4P4O - chains A and F of the 4 polymer chains in the assembly; structure by X-ray diffraction, 2.30 A resolution.

# Chain A
Name: DNA polymerase beta
From: Leishmania infantum
UniProt: Q9U6N3 (Q9U6N3_LEIIN); numbering as in UniProt (aligned over 1-376)
Amino-acid sequence (378 residues; numbered -1 to 376; the number before each row is that of its first residue; numbers below 1 keep their minus sign (Gly-1 is residue -1)):
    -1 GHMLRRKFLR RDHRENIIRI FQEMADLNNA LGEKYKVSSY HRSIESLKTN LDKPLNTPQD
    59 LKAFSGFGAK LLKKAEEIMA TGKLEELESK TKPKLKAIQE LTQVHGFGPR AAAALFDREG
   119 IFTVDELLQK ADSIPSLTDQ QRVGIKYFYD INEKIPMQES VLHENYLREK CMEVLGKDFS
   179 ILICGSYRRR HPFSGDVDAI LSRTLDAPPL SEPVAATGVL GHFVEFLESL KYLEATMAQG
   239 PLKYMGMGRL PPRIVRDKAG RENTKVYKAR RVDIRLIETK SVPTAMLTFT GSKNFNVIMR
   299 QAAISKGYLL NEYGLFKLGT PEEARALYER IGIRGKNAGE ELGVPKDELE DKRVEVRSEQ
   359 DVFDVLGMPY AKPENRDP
Disordered / not traced: -1 to 19, 40-67, 74-88, 253-260
Sequence notes: expression tag (-1 to 0)
Ion coordination: Na+: Thr100, Val102, Phe105 (shared with 1 residue of chain E); Mg2+: Asp194, Asp196 (together with 2',3'-dideoxy-thymidine-5'-triphosphate)
Small-molecule neighbours: 2',3'-dideoxy-thymidine-5'-triphosphate (D3T): Gly183, Ser184, Arg187, Ser192, Gly193, Asp194, Asp196, Thr286, Phe287, Thr288, Gly289, Ser290, Lys291, Asn294
From the paper describing this entry:
  - catalytic residues: Asp194, Asp196, Asp271
  - Mg2+ coordination: Asp196
  - binding site for the 11-nt DNA strand (chain F): Val295, Arg298, Asn335, Ala336, Glu338
  - binding site for 2',3'-dideoxy-thymidine-5'-triphosphate: Lys291
  - contacts within the chain: Asn309-Glu338

# Chain F
Molecule: 11-nt DNA strand
Sequence (11 nucleotides; numbered 1 to 11; the number before each row is that of its first residue):
     1 CGGCAATACT G
Disordered / not traced: 1
Ion coordination: Na+ near DT10 (its only coordinating residue here)

# Interface between chain A and chain F
Contacting residue pairs (33):
  Tyr33(A) with DC4(F), stacking on the base; DA5(F), phosphate contact
  Thr136(A) with DG11(F), sugar contact
  Ala236(A) with DC9(F), phosphate contact; DT10(F), phosphate contact
  Gln237(A) with DC9(F), hydrogen bond to the phosphate; DT10(F), hydrogen bond to the phosphate
  Gly238(A) with DC9(F), phosphate contact
  Pro239(A) with DC9(F), phosphate contact
  Leu240(A) with DA8(F), phosphate contact; DC9(F), hydrogen bond to the phosphate
  Lys241(A) with DA8(F), phosphate contact; DC9(F), hydrogen bond to the phosphate
  Arg273(A) with DA8(F), sugar contact
  Lys291(A) with DA5(F), base contact
  Val295(A) with DA5(F), phosphate contact
  Arg298(A) with DA5(F), hydrogen bond to the base; DA6(F), hydrogen bond to the sugar
  Gln299(A) with DA5(F), hydrogen bond to the phosphate
  Ile302(A) with DA5(F), phosphate contact; DA6(F), phosphate contact
  Leu307(A) with DA6(F), phosphate contact
  Leu308(A) with DA6(F), sugar contact
  Asn309(A) with DA6(F), phosphate contact; DT7(F), hydrogen bond to the phosphate
  Glu310(A) with DT7(F), sugar contact
  Tyr311(A) with DT7(F), phosphate contact; DA8(F), hydrogen bond to the phosphate
  Lys334(A) with DT7(F), sugar contact
  Asn335(A) with DT7(F), phosphate contact; DA8(F), hydrogen bond to the phosphate
  Ala336(A) with DT7(F), hydrogen bond to the phosphate
  Glu338(A) with DT7(F), phosphate contact
Also at the interface, not in a pair above, chain A (24 interface residues in all): Asp137

# In short
The interface between chain A and chain F involves 24 residues on one side and 8 on the other, with 11
hydrogen bonds and 1 aromatic stacking contact. Polar pairs include Arg298(A)-DA5(F), Arg298(A)-DA6(F) and
Gln237(A)-DC9(F). The paper reports catalytic residues Asp194(A), Asp196(A) and Asp271(A); a binding site for
the 11-nt DNA strand (chain F) at Val295(A), Arg298(A) and Asn335(A) among others.
Chain A is DNA polymerase beta (Leishmania infantum) and chain F is an 11-nt DNA strand; the structure,
Crystal structure of Leishmania infantum polymerase beta: Ternary gap complex, was determined by X-ray
diffraction, deposited together with 4P4M and 4P4P.
